8YKD - chains A and S of the 6 polymer chains in the assembly; structure by electron microscopy, 2.90 A resolution.

[Chain A]
Protein: Guanine nucleotide-binding protein G(s) subunit alpha
Notes: engineered mutation(s): G236A,A259D,S262D,L272D,A366S,I372A,V375I
UniProt: P63091 (GNAS_CANLF); aligned to UniProt positions 204-384 over residues 214-394 (the alignment contains insertions or deletions, so no single offset holds)
Chain sequence (361 residues; each row starts with the number of its first residue; note: 16 numbers in that range are skipped by the numbering (no residue carries them; nothing is unmodelled there)):
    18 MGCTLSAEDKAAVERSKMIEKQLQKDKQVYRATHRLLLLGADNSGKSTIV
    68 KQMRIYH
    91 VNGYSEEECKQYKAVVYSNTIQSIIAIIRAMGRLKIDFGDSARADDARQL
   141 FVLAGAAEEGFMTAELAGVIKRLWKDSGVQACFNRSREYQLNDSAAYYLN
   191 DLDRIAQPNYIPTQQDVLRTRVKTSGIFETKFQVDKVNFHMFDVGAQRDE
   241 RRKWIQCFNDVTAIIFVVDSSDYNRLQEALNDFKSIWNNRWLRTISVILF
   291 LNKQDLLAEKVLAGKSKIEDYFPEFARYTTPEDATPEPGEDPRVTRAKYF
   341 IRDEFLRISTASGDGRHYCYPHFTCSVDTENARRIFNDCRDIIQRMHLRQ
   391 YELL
Unresolved in the structure: 18-21, 91-214
Construct notes: conflict Ala236 (Gly226 in P63091), Asp259 (Ala249 in P63091), Asp262 (Ser252 in P63091), Asp272 (Leu in P63091), Ser366 (Ala in P63091), Ala372 (Ile in P63091), Ile375 (Val in P63091)
Swiss-Prot annotation at these positions:
  - region: Phe229 to Gly235, Gln237, Arg238 (G3 motif)
  - binding site (Mg(2+)): Thr214
  - binding site (GTP): Asp233 to Gly235, Gln237

[Chain S]
Protein: ScFv-16
Notes: antibody fragment or engineered binder
Chain sequence (250 residues; numbered 1 to 250; the number before each row is that of its first residue):
     1 DVQLVESGGGLVQPGGSRKLSCSASGFAFSSFGMHWVRQAPEKGLEWVAY
    51 ISSGSGTIYYADTVKGRFTISRDDPKNTLFLQMTSLRSEDTAMYYCVRSI
   101 YYYGSSPFDFWGQGTTLTVSSGGGGSGGGGSGGGSSDIVMTQATSSVPVT
   151 PGESVSISCRSSKSLLHSNGNTYLYWFLQRPGQSPQLLIYRMSNLASGVP
   201 DRFSGSGSGTAFTLTISRLEAEDVGVYYCMQHLEYPLTFGAGTKLELKGS
Unresolved in the structure: 1, 122-134, 248-250
Cystine bridges: Cys22-Cys96

[Interface between chain A and chain S]
Residue-residue contacts (22):
  Leu22(A) - His167(S)
  Ser23(A) - His167(S)
  Ser23(A) - Asn169(S)
  Ser23(A) - Tyr173(S)  hydrogen bond
  Ala24(A) - His232(S)
  Ala24(A) - Leu233(S)
  Glu25(A) - Tyr101(S)
  Glu25(A) - Pro107(S)
  Glu25(A) - Tyr173(S)
  Glu25(A) - Tyr175(S)  hydrogen bond
  Glu25(A) - Arg191(S)
  Glu25(A) - His232(S)
  Asp26(A) - Asn169(S)  hydrogen bond
  Lys27(A) - Tyr59(S)  hydrogen bond
  Ala28(A) - Tyr101(S)  hydrophobic
  Ala29(A) - Tyr101(S)
  Glu31(A) - Ser52(S)  hydrogen bond
  Glu31(A) - Gly56(S)
  Arg32(A) - Ile100(S)
  Arg32(A) - Tyr101(S)
  Arg32(A) - Tyr102(S)
  Met35(A) - Ser53(S)
Interface residues without a listed pair, chain S (19 interface residues in all): Ser31, Tyr50, Gly54, Thr57

[In short]
11 residues of chain A and 19 residues of chain S are in contact; the contacts include 5 hydrogen bonds. Polar
contacts include Ser23(A)-Tyr173(S), Glu25(A)-Tyr175(S) and Asp26(A)-Asn169(S). Curated annotation (UniProt)
lists Mg2+-binding residue Thr214(A) and 4 GTP-binding residues on chain A.
Here chain A is Guanine nucleotide-binding protein G(s) subunit alpha and chain S is ScFv-16. Entry 8YKD
(Cryo-EM structure of ADGRG2-Gs complex with NTF nanobody) was determined by electron microscopy.
